Entry 8ES9 (electron microscopy, 3.25 A resolution); this record covers chains B and F of the 11 polymer chains in the assembly.

[Chain B]
Protein: PN45428 TCR beta chain
Source organism: Homo sapiens
Sequence (320 residues; each row starts with the number of its first residue; numbers below 1 keep their minus sign (Met-18 is residue -18)):
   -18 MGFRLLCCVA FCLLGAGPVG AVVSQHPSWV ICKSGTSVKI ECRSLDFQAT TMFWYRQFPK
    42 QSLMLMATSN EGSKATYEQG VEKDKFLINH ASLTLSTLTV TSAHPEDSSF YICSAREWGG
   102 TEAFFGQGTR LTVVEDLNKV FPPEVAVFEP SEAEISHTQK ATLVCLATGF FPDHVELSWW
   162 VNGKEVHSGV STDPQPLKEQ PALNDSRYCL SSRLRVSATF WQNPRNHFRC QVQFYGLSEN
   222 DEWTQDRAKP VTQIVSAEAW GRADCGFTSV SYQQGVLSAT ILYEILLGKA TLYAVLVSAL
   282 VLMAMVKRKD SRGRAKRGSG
Disordered / not traced: -18 to 2, 290-301
Cystine bridges: Cys23-Cys94, Cys146-Cys211
Covalently attached groups: N-acetylglucosamine (NAG) linked to Asn185

[Chain F]
Protein: T-cell surface glycoprotein CD3 epsilon chain
Source organism: Homo sapiens
Reference sequence: P07766 (CD3E_HUMAN); residues 2-207 here = UniProt positions 2-207
Sequence (211 residues; each row starts with the number of its first residue; numbering starts at 0):
     0 MGQSGTHWRV LGLCLLSVGV WGQDGNEEMG GITQTPYKVS ISGTTVILTC PQYPGSEILW
    60 QHNDKNIGGD EDDKNIGSDE DHLSLKEFSE LEQSGYYVCY PRGSKPEDAN FYLYLRARVC
   120 ENCMEMDVMS VATIVIVDIC ITGGLLLLVY YWSKNRKAKA KPVTRGAGAG GRQRGQNKER
   180 PPPVPNPDYE PIRKGQRDLY SGLNQRRIGS G
Disordered / not traced: 0-32, 157-210
Cystine bridges: Cys49-Cys98, Cys119-Cys122
Sequence notes: expression tag (0-1, 208-210)

[Interface between chain B and chain F]
Pairs across the interface - 12 pairs, chain B then chain F:
  Glu239(B) - Leu90(F)
  Ala240(B) - Leu90(F)  hydrophobic
  Trp241(B) - Glu89(F)  hydrogen bond
  Trp241(B) - Leu90(F)
  Leu258(B) - Met125(F)  hydrophobic
  Ile262(B) - Met125(F)  hydrophobic
  Glu265(B) - Val130(F)
  Glu265(B) - Val134(F)
  Ile266(B) - Ile133(F)  hydrophobic
  Ile266(B) - Asp137(F)
  Lys270(B) - Thr141(F)
  Leu273(B) - Ile138(F)  hydrophobic
Interface residues without a listed pair, chain B (12 interface residues in all): His208, Gly269, Tyr274
Interface residues without a listed pair, chain F (13 interface residues in all): Arg115, Arg117, Gly142, Leu145

[Overview]
12 residues of chain B and 13 residues of chain F are in contact, with 1 hydrogen bond. The hydrogen-bonded
pair is Trp241(B)-Glu89(F). Covalently linked N-acetylglucosamine: at Asn185(B).
Chain B is PN45428 TCR beta chain and chain F is T-cell surface glycoprotein CD3 epsilon chain, both from Homo
sapiens; the structure, CryoEM structure of PN45428 TCR-CD3 in complex with HLA-A2 MAGEA4, was determined by
electron microscopy together with 8ES7, 8ES8, 8ESA and 8ESB from the same study.
